6UU0 - chains DDD and FFF of the 9 polymer chains in the assembly; structure by X-ray diffraction, 3.90 A resolution.

Chain DDD:
Name: DNA-directed RNA polymerase subunit beta'
From: Escherichia coli
Notes: EC 2.7.7.6
Reference sequence: P0A8T7 (RPOC_ECOLI); residues 1-1407 here = UniProt positions 1-1407
Amino-acid sequence (1407 residues; numbered 1 to 1407; the number before each row is that of its first residue):
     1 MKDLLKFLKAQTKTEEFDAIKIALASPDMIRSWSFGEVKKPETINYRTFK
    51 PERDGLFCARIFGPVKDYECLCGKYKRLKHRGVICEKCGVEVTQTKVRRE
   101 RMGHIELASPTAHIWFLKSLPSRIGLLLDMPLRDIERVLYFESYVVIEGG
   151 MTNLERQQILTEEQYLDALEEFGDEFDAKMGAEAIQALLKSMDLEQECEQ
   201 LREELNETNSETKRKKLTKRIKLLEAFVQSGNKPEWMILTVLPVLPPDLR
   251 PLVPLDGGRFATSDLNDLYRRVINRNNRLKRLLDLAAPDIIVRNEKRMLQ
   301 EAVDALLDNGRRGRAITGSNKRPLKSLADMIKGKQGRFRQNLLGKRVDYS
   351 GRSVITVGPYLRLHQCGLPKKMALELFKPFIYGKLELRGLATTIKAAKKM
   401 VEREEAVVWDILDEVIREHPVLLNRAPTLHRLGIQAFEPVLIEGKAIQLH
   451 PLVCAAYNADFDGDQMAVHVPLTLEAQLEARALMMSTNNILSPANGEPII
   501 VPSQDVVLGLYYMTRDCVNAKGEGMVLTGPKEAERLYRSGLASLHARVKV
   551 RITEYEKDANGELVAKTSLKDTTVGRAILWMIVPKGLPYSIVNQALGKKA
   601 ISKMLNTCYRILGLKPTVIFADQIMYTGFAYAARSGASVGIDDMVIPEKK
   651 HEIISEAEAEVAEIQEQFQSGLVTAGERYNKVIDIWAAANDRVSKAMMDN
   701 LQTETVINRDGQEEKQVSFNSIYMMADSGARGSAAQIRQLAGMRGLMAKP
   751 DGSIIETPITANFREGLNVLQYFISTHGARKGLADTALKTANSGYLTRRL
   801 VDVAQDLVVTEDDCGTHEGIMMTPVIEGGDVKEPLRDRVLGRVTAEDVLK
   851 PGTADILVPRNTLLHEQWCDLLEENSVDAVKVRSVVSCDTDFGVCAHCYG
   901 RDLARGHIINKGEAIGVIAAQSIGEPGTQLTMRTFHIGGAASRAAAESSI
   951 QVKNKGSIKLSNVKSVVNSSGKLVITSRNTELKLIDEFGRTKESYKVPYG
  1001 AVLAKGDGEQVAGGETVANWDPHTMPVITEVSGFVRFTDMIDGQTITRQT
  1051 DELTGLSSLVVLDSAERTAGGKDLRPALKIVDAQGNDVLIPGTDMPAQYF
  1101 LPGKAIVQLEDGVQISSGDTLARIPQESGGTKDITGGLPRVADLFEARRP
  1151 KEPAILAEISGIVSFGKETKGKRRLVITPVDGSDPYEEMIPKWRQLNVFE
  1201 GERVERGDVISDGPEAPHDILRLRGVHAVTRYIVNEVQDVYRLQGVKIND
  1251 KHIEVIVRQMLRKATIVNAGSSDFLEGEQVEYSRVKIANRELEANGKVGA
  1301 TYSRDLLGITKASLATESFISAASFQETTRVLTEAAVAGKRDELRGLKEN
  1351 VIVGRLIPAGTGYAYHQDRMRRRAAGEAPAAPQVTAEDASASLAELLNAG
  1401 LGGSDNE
Disordered / not traced: 1-14, 932-943, 1377-1407
Metal / ion sites: Zn2+ site 1: Cys-72, Cys-85, Cys-88; Mg2+: Asp-460, Asp-462, Asp-464 (shared with 1 residue of chain 333); Zn2+ site 2: Cys-814, Cys-898
Ligand contacts: GTP (guanosine-5'-triphosphate): Ala-426, Pro-427, Asn-458, Asp-460, Arg-731, Gln-929

Chain FFF:
Name: RNA polymerase sigma factor RpoS
From: Escherichia coli (strain K12)
Reference sequence: P13445 (RPOS_ECOLI); residue numbers follow UniProt; this construct covers 1-328
Amino-acid sequence (336 residues; numbered 1 to 336; the number before each row is that of its first residue):
     1 MGQNTLKVHDLNEDAEFDENGVEVFDEKALVEEEPSDNDLAEEELLSQGA
    51 TQRVLDATQLYLGEIGYSPLLTAEEEVYFARRALRGDVASRRRMIESNLR
   101 LVVKIARRYGNRGLALLDLIEEGNLGLIRAVEKFDPERGFRFSTYATWWI
   151 RQTIERAIMNQTRTIRLPIHIVKELNVYLRTARELSHKLDHEPSAEEIAE
   201 QLDKPVDDVSRMLRLNERITSVDTPLGGDSEKALLDILADEKENGPEDTT
   251 QDDDMKQSIVKWLFELNAKQREVLARRFGLLGYEAATLEDVGREIGLTRE
   301 RVRQIQVEGLRRLREILQTQGLNIEALFLEHHHHHH
Disordered / not traced: 1-52, 330-336
Sequence notes: conflict Gly-2 (Ser in P13445), Glu-33 (Gln in P13445); expression tag (329-336)

Chain DDD / chain FFF interface:
Residue-residue contacts (83; chain DDD residue first):
  Pro-41(DDD) / Arg-166(FFF)
  Glu-42(DDD) / Arg-166(FFF)  salt bridge
  Thr-43(DDD) / Thr-164(FFF)
  Thr-43(DDD) / Ile-165(FFF)
  Ile-44(DDD) / Ile-165(FFF)
  Tyr-46(DDD) / Ile-165(FFF)
  Tyr-46(DDD) / Leu-167(FFF)  hydrophobic
  Tyr-46(DDD) / Pro-168(FFF)
  Tyr-46(DDD) / Ile-171(FFF)
  Tyr-46(DDD) / Leu-215(FFF)  hydrophobic
  Arg-77(DDD) / Glu-284(FFF)  salt bridge
  Thr-95(DDD) / Lys-242(FFF)
  Tyr-140(DDD) / Leu-55(FFF)
  Tyr-140(DDD) / Leu-60(FFF)
  Glu-162(DDD) / Glu-64(FFF)
  Val-253(DDD) / Leu-238(FFF)  hydrophobic
  Leu-255(DDD) / Thr-220(FFF)
  Leu-255(DDD) / Leu-238(FFF)  hydrophobic
  Arg-259(DDD) / Glu-217(FFF)
  Arg-259(DDD) / Arg-218(FFF)
  Arg-259(DDD) / Thr-220(FFF)
  Phe-260(DDD) / Ile-219(FFF)
  Phe-260(DDD) / Thr-220(FFF)  hydrogen bond (backbone-backbone)
  Ala-261(DDD) / Ile-219(FFF)  hydrophobic
  Ala-261(DDD) / Thr-220(FFF)
  Thr-262(DDD) / Ile-219(FFF)
  Thr-262(DDD) / Thr-220(FFF)  hydrogen bond (backbone-backbone)
  Thr-262(DDD) / Ser-221(FFF)
  Thr-262(DDD) / Val-222(FFF)  hydrogen bond (backbone-backbone)
  Ser-263(DDD) / Val-222(FFF)
  Ser-263(DDD) / Asp-223(FFF)  hydrogen bond
  Asp-264(DDD) / Ser-221(FFF)  hydrogen bond
  Asp-264(DDD) / Asp-223(FFF)  hydrogen bond (backbone-side chain)
  Arg-270(DDD) / Gln-161(FFF)  hydrogen bond (side chain-backbone)
  Arg-270(DDD) / Thr-164(FFF)  hydrogen bond
  Arg-271(DDD) / Asp-118(FFF)  salt bridge
  Asn-274(DDD) / Gln-161(FFF)  hydrogen bond
  Arg-275(DDD) / Asp-118(FFF)  salt bridge
  Arg-278(DDD) / Asp-118(FFF)  salt bridge
  Arg-278(DDD) / Glu-121(FFF)
  Arg-278(DDD) / Glu-122(FFF)  salt bridge
  Arg-278(DDD) / Leu-125(FFF)
  Arg-278(DDD) / Gln-161(FFF)
  Arg-281(DDD) / Glu-122(FFF)  salt bridge
  Arg-281(DDD) / Leu-125(FFF)
  Leu-282(DDD) / Glu-121(FFF)
  Leu-282(DDD) / Leu-125(FFF)  hydrophobic
  Leu-282(DDD) / Ile-128(FFF)  hydrophobic
  Pro-288(DDD) / Arg-92(FFF)
  Pro-288(DDD) / Glu-96(FFF)
  Ile-290(DDD) / Glu-64(FFF)
  Ile-290(DDD) / Glu-96(FFF)
  Ile-291(DDD) / Leu-99(FFF)  hydrophobic
  Ile-291(DDD) / Glu-121(FFF)
  Ile-291(DDD) / Asn-124(FFF)
  Arg-293(DDD) / Glu-64(FFF)  salt bridge
  Asn-294(DDD) / Tyr-61(FFF)
  Asn-294(DDD) / Leu-117(FFF)
  Asn-294(DDD) / Glu-121(FFF)  hydrogen bond
  Glu-295(DDD) / Glu-121(FFF)
  Arg-297(DDD) / Ala-57(FFF)
  Arg-297(DDD) / Tyr-61(FFF)
  Arg-297(DDD) / Glu-64(FFF)  salt bridge
  Met-298(DDD) / Leu-117(FFF)
  Met-298(DDD) / Asp-118(FFF)
  Gln-335(DDD) / Ser-230(FFF)
  Lys-378(DDD) / Glu-247(FFF)  salt bridge
  Tyr-382(DDD) / Glu-247(FFF)  hydrogen bond
  Thr-392(DDD) / Gln-320(FFF)
  Thr-392(DDD) / Gly-321(FFF)
  Thr-392(DDD) / Leu-322(FFF)
  Thr-393(DDD) / Asp-254(FFF)
  Thr-393(DDD) / Ser-258(FFF)
  Ile-394(DDD) / Thr-250(FFF)
  Ile-394(DDD) / Asp-254(FFF)  hydrogen bond (backbone-side chain)
  Lys-395(DDD) / Gln-251(FFF)  hydrogen bond
  Lys-395(DDD) / Leu-329(FFF)
  Ala-396(DDD) / Leu-322(FFF)  hydrophobic
  Lys-398(DDD) / Glu-247(FFF)  hydrogen bond (side chain-backbone)
  Lys-398(DDD) / Gln-251(FFF)
  Lys-399(DDD) / Phe-328(FFF)
  Lys-399(DDD) / Leu-329(FFF)
  Arg-403(DDD) / Glu-325(FFF)
Interface residues without a listed pair, chain DDD (55 interface residues in all): Asn-45, Glu-52, Val-65, Lys-79, Glu-142, Leu-265, Asp-267, Asn-320, Arg-322, Lys-325, Arg-346, Glu-386
Interface residues without a listed pair, chain FFF (57 interface residues in all): Val-54, Tyr-67, Ile-95, Ile-120, Thr-162, Arg-163, Thr-224, Pro-225, Lys-232, Asp-236, Tyr-283, Ala-285

Overview:
55 residues of chain DDD face 57 of chain FFF across their interface, with 14 hydrogen bonds and 10 salt
bridges. Polar pairs include Glu-42(DDD)/Arg-166(FFF), Arg-77(DDD)/Glu-284(FFF) and Arg-271(DDD)/Asp-118(FFF).
Bound to chain DDD: GTP. Cys-72(DDD), Cys-85(DDD) and Cys-88(DDD) coordinate Zn2+ site 1.
Chain DDD is DNA-directed RNA polymerase subunit beta' (Escherichia coli) and chain FFF is RNA polymerase
sigma factor RpoS (Escherichia coli (strain K12)); the structure, E. coli sigma-S transcription initiation
complex with a 3-nt RNA and a mismatching GTP ("Fresh" crystal ..., was determined by X-ray diffraction,
deposited together with 6UTV, 6UTW, 6UTX, 6UTY, 6UTZ, 6UU1 and 11 further entries.
